5D0S - chains O and U of the 28 polymer chains in the assembly; structure by X-ray diffraction, 2.50 A resolution.

Chain O:
Molecule: Proteasome subunit alpha type-2
From: Saccharomyces cerevisiae (strain ATCC 204508 / S288c)
Notes: EC 3.4.25.1
UniProtKB: P23639 (PSA2_YEAST); residue numbers follow UniProt; this construct covers 1-250
Amino-acid sequence (250 residues; each row starts with the number of its first residue):
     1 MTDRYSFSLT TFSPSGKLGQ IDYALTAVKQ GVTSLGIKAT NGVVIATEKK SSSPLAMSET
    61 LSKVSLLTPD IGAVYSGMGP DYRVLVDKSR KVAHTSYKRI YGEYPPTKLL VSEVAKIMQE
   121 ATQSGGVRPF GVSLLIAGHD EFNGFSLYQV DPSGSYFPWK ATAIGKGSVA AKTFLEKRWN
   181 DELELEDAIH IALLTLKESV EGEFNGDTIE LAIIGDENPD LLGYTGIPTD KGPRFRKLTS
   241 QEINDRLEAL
UniProt features mapped onto this chain:
  - cross-link: Lys108 (Glycyl lysine isopeptide (Lys-Gly) (interchain with G-Cter in ubiquitin))

Chain U:
Molecule: Proteasome subunit alpha type-1
From: Saccharomyces cerevisiae (strain ATCC 204508 / S288c)
Notes: EC 3.4.25.1
UniProtKB: P21243 (PSA1_YEAST); residues -8 to 243 here correspond to UniProt positions 1-252 (UniProt number = residue number + 9)
Amino-acid sequence (252 residues; numbered -8 to 243; the number before each row is that of its first residue; numbers below 1 keep their minus sign (Met-8 is residue -8)):
    -8 MSGAAAASAA GYDRHITIFS PEGRLYQVEY AFKATNQTNI NSLAVRGKDC TVVISQKKVP
    52 DKLLDPTTVS YIFCISRTIG MVVNGPIPDA RNAALRAKAE AAEFRYKYGY DMPCDVLAKR
   112 MANLSQIYTQ RAYMRPLGVI LTFVSVDEEL GPSIYKTDPA GYYVGYKATA TGPKQQEITT
   172 NLENHFKKSK IDHINEESWE KVVEFAITHM IDALGTEFSK NDLEVGVATK DKFFTLSAEN
   232 IEERLVAIAE QD
Not modelled in the structure: -8 to 1, 243

Interface between chain O and chain U:
Residue-residue contacts (62):
  Asp3(O) - Tyr124(U)
  Tyr5(O) - Ile7(U)
  Tyr5(O) - Ala123(U)  hydrophobic
  Tyr5(O) - Tyr124(U)  hydrophobic
  Leu9(O) - Ile9(U)  hydrophobic
  Leu9(O) - Ala123(U)  hydrophobic
  Gln20(O) - Ile9(U)
  Gln20(O) - Phe10(U)  hydrogen bond (side chain-backbone)
  Tyr23(O) - Phe10(U)  hydrophobic
  Tyr23(O) - Ser11(U)
  Tyr23(O) - Pro12(U)  hydrophobic
  Tyr23(O) - Gly14(U)
  Ala24(O) - Phe10(U)  hydrophobic
  Thr26(O) - Glu13(U)
  Ala27(O) - Gly14(U)
  Ser52(O) - Tyr153(U)  hydrogen bond
  Pro54(O) - Lys158(U)
  Pro54(O) - Glu174(U)
  Leu55(O) - Tyr157(U)
  Leu55(O) - Lys158(U)  hydrogen bond (backbone-backbone)
  Leu55(O) - Ala159(U)
  Leu55(O) - Thr170(U)
  Leu55(O) - Phe177(U)  hydrophobic
  Ala56(O) - Val155(U)  hydrophobic
  Ala56(O) - Gly156(U)
  Ala56(O) - Tyr157(U)  hydrophobic
  Met57(O) - Arg37(U)
  Met57(O) - Val155(U)
  Met57(O) - Gly156(U)  hydrogen bond (backbone-backbone)
  Met57(O) - Tyr157(U)
  Met57(O) - Lys158(U)
  Thr60(O) - Tyr146(U)
  Thr60(O) - Val155(U)
  Thr60(O) - Gly156(U)  hydrogen bond (side chain-backbone)
  Leu61(O) - Tyr153(U)  hydrophobic
  Met78(O) - Phe10(U)  hydrophobic
  Met78(O) - Leu16(U)  hydrophobic
  Pro80(O) - Gln117(U)
  Pro80(O) - Ala151(U)
  Pro80(O) - Gly152(U)
  Pro80(O) - Tyr153(U)
  Asp81(O) - Gln117(U)
  Arg83(O) - Ala113(U)  hydrogen bond (side chain-backbone)
  Arg83(O) - Asn114(U)  hydrogen bond
  Arg83(O) - Gly152(U)  hydrogen bond (side chain-backbone)
  Arg83(O) - Tyr154(U)
  Val84(O) - Asn114(U)
  Val84(O) - Gln117(U)
  Asp87(O) - Lys110(U)  salt bridge
  Asp87(O) - Asn114(U)  hydrogen bond
  Gly126(O) - Arg122(U)
  Gly126(O) - Ala123(U)  hydrogen bond (backbone-backbone)
  Val127(O) - Gln121(U)
  Val127(O) - Arg122(U)
  Arg128(O) - Thr8(U)
  Arg128(O) - Phe10(U)
  Arg128(O) - Leu16(U)
  Arg128(O) - Thr120(U)  hydrogen bond (side chain-backbone)
  Arg128(O) - Gln121(U)  hydrogen bond (backbone-backbone)
  Pro129(O) - Phe10(U)
  Phe130(O) - Gln121(U)
  Gly131(O) - Phe10(U)
Also at the interface, not in a pair above, chain O (30 interface residues in all): Thr2, Ser53, Ala121
Also at the interface, not in a pair above, chain U (34 interface residues in all): Thr160, Leu173

In short:
30 residues of chain O and 34 residues of chain U are in contact; the contacts include 12 hydrogen bonds and 1
salt bridge. Polar pairs include Asp87(O)-Lys110(U), Gln20(O)-Phe10(U) and Ser52(O)-Tyr153(U).
Here chain O is Proteasome subunit alpha type-2 and chain U is Proteasome subunit alpha type-1, both from
Saccharomyces cerevisiae (strain ATCC 204508 / S288c). Entry 5D0S (Yeast 20S proteasome beta5-D166N mutant in
complex with Carfilzomib) was determined by X-ray diffraction together with 5CZ4, 5CZ5, 5CZ6, 5CZ7, 5CZ8, 5CZ9
and 16 further entries from the same study.
